Entry 7MOA (electron microscopy, 4.90 A resolution (low resolution: residue-level contacts below are approximate; hydrogen-bond / salt-bridge calls are withheld)); this record covers chains E and D of the 3 polymer chains in the assembly.

# Chain E
Molecule: Hepatocyte growth factor receptor
Organism: Homo sapiens
Notes: EC 2.7.10.1
UniProtKB: P08581 (MET_HUMAN); residue numbers follow UniProt; this construct covers 1-1390
Chain sequence (1390 residues; numbered 1 to 1390; the number before each row is that of its first residue):
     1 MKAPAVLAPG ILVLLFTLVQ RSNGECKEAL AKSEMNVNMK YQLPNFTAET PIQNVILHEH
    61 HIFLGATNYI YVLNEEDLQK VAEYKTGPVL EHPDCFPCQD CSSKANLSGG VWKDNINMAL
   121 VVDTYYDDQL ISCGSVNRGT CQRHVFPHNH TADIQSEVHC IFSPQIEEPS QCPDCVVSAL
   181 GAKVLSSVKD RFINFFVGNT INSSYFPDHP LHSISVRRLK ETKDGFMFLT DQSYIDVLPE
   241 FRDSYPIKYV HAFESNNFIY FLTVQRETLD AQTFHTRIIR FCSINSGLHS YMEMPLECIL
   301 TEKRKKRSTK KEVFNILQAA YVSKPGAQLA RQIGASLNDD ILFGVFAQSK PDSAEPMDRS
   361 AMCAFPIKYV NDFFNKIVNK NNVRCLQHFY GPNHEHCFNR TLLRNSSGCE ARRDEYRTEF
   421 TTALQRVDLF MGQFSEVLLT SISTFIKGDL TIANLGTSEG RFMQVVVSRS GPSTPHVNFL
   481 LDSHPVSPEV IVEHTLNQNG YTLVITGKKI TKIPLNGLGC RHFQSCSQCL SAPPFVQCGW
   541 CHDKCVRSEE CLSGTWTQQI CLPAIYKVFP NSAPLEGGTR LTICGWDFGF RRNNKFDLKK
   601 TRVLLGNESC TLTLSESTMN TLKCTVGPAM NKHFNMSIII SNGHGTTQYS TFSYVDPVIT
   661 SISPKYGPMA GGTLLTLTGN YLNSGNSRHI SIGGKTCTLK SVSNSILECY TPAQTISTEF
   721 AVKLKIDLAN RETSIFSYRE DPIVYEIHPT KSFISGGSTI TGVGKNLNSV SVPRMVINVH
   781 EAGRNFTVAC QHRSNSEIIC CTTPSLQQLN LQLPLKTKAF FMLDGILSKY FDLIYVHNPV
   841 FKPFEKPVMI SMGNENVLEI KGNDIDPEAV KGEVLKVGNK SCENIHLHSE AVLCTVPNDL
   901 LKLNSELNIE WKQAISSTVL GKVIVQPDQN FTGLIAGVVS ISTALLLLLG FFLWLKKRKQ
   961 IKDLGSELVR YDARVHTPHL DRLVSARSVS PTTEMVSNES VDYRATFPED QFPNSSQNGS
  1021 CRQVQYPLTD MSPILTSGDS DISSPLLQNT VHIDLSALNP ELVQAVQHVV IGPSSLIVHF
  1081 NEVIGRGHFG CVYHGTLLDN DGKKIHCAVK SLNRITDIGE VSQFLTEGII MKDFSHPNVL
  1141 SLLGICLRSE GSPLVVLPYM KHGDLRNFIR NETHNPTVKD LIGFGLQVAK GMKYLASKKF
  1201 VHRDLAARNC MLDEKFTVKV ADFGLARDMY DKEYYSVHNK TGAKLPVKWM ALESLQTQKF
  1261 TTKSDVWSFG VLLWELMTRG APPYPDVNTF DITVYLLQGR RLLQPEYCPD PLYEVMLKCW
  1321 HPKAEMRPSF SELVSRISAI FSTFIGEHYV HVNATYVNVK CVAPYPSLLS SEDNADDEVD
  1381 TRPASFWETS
Disordered / not traced: 1-25, 107-109, 302-310, 627-633, 681-686, 739-1390
Swiss-Prot annotation at these positions:
  - region: W1320 to V1359 (Interaction with MUC20)
  - active site: D1204 (Proton acceptor)
  - binding site (ATP): I1084 to V1092, K1110
  - site: R307, S308 (Cleavage), Y1003 (Required for ligand-induced CBL-mediated ubiquitination), E1009, D1010 (Breakpoint for translocation to form TPR-MET oncogene)
  - modified residue: S966 (Phosphoserine), T977 (Phosphothreonine), S990 (Phosphoserine), S997 (Phosphoserine), S1000 (Phosphoserine), Y1003 (Phosphotyrosine), Y1230 (Phosphotyrosine), Y1234 (Phosphotyrosine), Y1235 (Phosphotyrosine), T1289 (Phosphothreonine), Y1349 (Phosphotyrosine), Y1356 (Phosphotyrosine), Y1365 (Phosphotyrosine)
  - glycosylation: N45 (N-linked (GlcNAc...) asparagine), N106 (N-linked (GlcNAc...) asparagine), N149 (N-linked (GlcNAc...) asparagine), N202 (N-linked (GlcNAc...) asparagine), N399 (N-linked (GlcNAc...) asparagine), N405 (N-linked (GlcNAc...) asparagine), T582 (O-linked (Man) threonine), N607 (N-linked (GlcNAc...) asparagine), N635 (N-linked (GlcNAc...) asparagine), T676 (O-linked (Man) threonine), T761 (O-linked (Man) threonine), N785 (N-linked (GlcNAc...) asparagine), N879 (N-linked (GlcNAc...) asparagine), N930 (N-linked (GlcNAc...) asparagine)
  - natural variant: H150 (H150Y: Found in a case of cancer of unknown primary origin; uncertain significance), N375 (N375K: Found in lung cancer also including cases carrying EGFR mutations; uncertain significance; N375S), C385 (C385Y: Found in a case of cancer of unknown primary origin; uncertain significance), P773 (P773L: In gastric cancer), F841 (F841V: In DFNB97), L964 to D1010 (deletion: In OSFD), P991 (P991S: In gastric cancer), Y1003 (Y1003S: Found in a patient with sporadic unilateral osteofibrous dysplasia; uncertain significance), V1092 (V1092I: In RCCP), H1094 (H1094L: In RCCP; H1094R: In RCCP; H1094Y: In RCCP), H1106 (H1106D: In RCCP), M1131 (M1131T: In RCCP), 10 further natural variant entries in UniProt
  - mutagenesis: Y1234 (Y1234F: Complete loss of kinase activity and of ligand-induced ubiquitination. Alters interaction with PTPN1 and PTPN2. Loss of interaction with PTPN1 and PTPN2; when associated with F-1235), Y1235 (Y1235F: Complete loss of kinase activity. Alters interaction with PTPN1 and PTPN2. Loss of interaction with PTPN1 and PTPN2; when associated with F-1234), Y1313 (Y1313F: No effect on ligand-induced CBL-mediated ubiquitination; when associated with F-1349, F-1356 and F-1365), Y1349 (Y1349F: No effect on ligand-induced CBL-mediated ubiquitination; when associated with F-1313, F-1356 and F-1365), Y1356 (Y1356F: No effect on ligand-induced CBL-mediated ubiquitination; when associated with F-1313, F-1349 and F-1365), Y1365 (Y1365F: No effect on ligand-induced CBL-mediated ubiquitination; when associated with F-1313, F-1349 and F-1356)
Disulfides: C26-C584, C95-C101, C98-C160, C133-C141, C172-C175, C282-C409, C298-C363, C385-C397, C520-C538, C526-C561, C529-C545, C541-C551, C610-C624, C697-C709
From the paper describing this entry:
  - mutagenesis - E267A/R384A/E419A, Y369A/F373A, R592E/N593E/K595E/K599E: decreased signaling with Hepatocyte growth factor (chain D)
  - mutagenesis - R426A/R469A: abolished signaling with Hepatocyte growth factor (chain D)

# Chain D
Molecule: Hepatocyte growth factor
Organism: Homo sapiens
UniProtKB: P14210 (HGF_HUMAN); residues 1-728 here = UniProt positions 1-728
Chain sequence (728 residues; row label = number of the first residue in the row):
     1 MWVTKLLPAL LLQHVLLHLL LLPIAIPYAE GQRKRRNTIH EFKKSAKTTL IKIDPALKIK
    61 TKKVNTADQC ANRCTRNKGL PFTCKAFVFD KARKQCLWFP FNSMSSGVKK EFGHEFDLYE
   121 NKDYIRNCII GKGRSYKGTV SITKSGIKCQ PWSSMIPHEH SFLPSSYRGK DLQENYCRNP
   181 RGEEGGPWCF TSNPEVRYEV CDIPQCSEVE CMTCNGESYR GLMDHTESGK ICQRWDHQTP
   241 HRHKFLPERY PDKGFDDNYC RNPDGQPRPW CYTLDPHTRW EYCAIKTCAD NTMNDTDVPL
   301 ETTECIQGQG EGYRGTVNTI WNGIPCQRWD SQYPHEHDMT PENFKCKDLR ENYCRNPDGS
   361 ESPWCFTTDP NIRVGYCSQI PNCDMSHGQD CYRGNGKNYM GNLSQTRSGL TCSMWDKNME
   421 DLHRHIFWEP DASKLNENYC RNPDDDAHGP WCYTGNPLIP WDYCPISRCE GDTTPTIVNL
   481 DHPVISCAKT KQLRVVNGIP TRTNIGWMVS LRYRNKHICG GSLIKESWVL TARQCFPSRD
   541 LKDYEAWLGI HDVHGRGDEK CKQVLNVSQL VYGPEGSDLV LMKLARPAVL DDFVSTIDLP
   601 NYGCTIPEKT SCSVYGWGYT GLINYDGLLR VAHLYIMGNE KCSQHHRGKV TLNESEICAG
   661 AEKIGSGPCE GDYGGPLVCE QHKMRMVLGV IVPGRGCAIP NRPGIFVRVA YYAKWIHKII
   721 LTYKVPQS
Disordered / not traced: 1-33, 56-58, 289-302, 384-388, 430-433, 470-494, 723-728
Swiss-Prot annotation at these positions:
  - modified residue: Q32 (Pyrrolidone carboxylic acid)
  - glycosylation: N294 (N-linked (GlcNAc...) (complex) asparagine), N402 (N-linked (GlcNAc...) (complex) asparagine), T476 (O-linked (GalNAc...) threonine), N566 (N-linked (GlcNAc...) (complex) asparagine), N653 (N-linked (GlcNAc...) (complex) asparagine)
  - mutagenesis: R494 (R494Q: Loss of activity due to absence of proteolytic cleavage)
Disulfides: C70-C96, C74-C84, C128-C206, C149-C189, C177-C201, C211-C288, C232-C271, C260-C283, C305-C383, C326-C365, C354-C377, C391-C469, C412-C452, C440-C464, C519-C535, C612-C679, C642-C658, C669-C697
From the paper describing this entry:
  - mutagenesis - R242E/K244E/R249E: decreased signaling
  - mutagenesis - E159R, R242E/K244E/R249E, W321R/E361R/Y376A, Y673A: decreased binding to Hepatocyte growth factor receptor (chain E)
  - mutagenesis - K34E/R35E/R36E, K47E, R73E/R76E/K78E, K91E, F112A, H114E, E159R, E195R, R197E, R242E, K244E, R249E, W321R/Y376A, W321R/E361R/Y376A, Y673A: decreased signaling with Hepatocyte growth factor receptor (chain E)

# Interface between chain E and chain D
Residue-residue contacts (30):
  T124(E) - K649(D)
  T124(E) - R695(D)
  Y125(E) - K649(D)
  Y125(E) - R695(D)
  D190(E) - Q534(D)
  R191(E) - D578(D)
  R191(E) - P693(D)
  F192(E) - Q534(D)
  K220(E) - E670(D)
  E221(E) - C669(D)
  E221(E) - E670(D)
  E221(E) - Y673(D)
  E221(E) - G694(D)
  E221(E) - G696(D)
  E221(E) - C697(D)
  T222(E) - Y619(D)
  T222(E) - C669(D)
  T222(E) - E670(D)
  S286(E) - P537(D)
  A411(E) - R539(D)
  R413(E) - D540(D)
  L496(E) - E184(D)
  Q498(E) - E183(D)
  Q498(E) - E184(D)
  Q537(E) - Y167(D)
  Q537(E) - R181(D)
  R547(E) - Y167(D)
  S548(E) - S166(D)
  E549(E) - S166(D)
  G554(E) - R168(D)
Other interface residues (no listed pair), chain E (23 interface residues in all): Y126, D127, R218, K223, L229
Other interface residues (no listed pair), chain D (24 interface residues in all): L541, V692, I699
The authors on this interface:
  - hot spots on chain D (mutagenesis) - Y673A: decreased binding to chain B

# Overview
The interface between chain E and chain D involves 23 residues on one side and 24 on the other. The paper
reports that K34E/R35E/R36E, K47E and R73E/R76E/K78E of chain D, among others, reduce signaling with
Hepatocyte growth factor receptor (chain E); E159R, R242E/K244E/R249E and W321R/E361R/Y376A of chain D, among
others, reduce binding to Hepatocyte growth factor receptor (chain E); 20 substitutions were tested in all.
Chain E is Hepatocyte growth factor receptor and chain D is Hepatocyte growth factor, both from Homo sapiens;
the structure, Cryo-EM structure of the c-MET II/HGF I complex bound with HGF II in a rigid conformation, was
determined by electron microscopy together with 7MO7, 7MO8, 7MO9 and 7MOB from the same study.
